Entry 8GUJ (electron microscopy, 2.80 A resolution); this record covers chains C and I of the 12 polymer chains in the assembly.

# Chain C
Name: Histone H2A type 1
Organism: Homo sapiens
UniProt: P0C0S8 (H2A1_HUMAN); residues 1-129 here correspond to UniProt positions 2-130 (UniProt number = residue number + 1)
Amino-acid sequence (129 residues; each row starts with the number of its first residue):
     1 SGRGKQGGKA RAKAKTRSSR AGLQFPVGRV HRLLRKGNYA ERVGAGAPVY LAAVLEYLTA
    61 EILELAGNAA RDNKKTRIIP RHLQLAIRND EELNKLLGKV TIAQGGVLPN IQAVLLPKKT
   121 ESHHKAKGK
Disordered / not traced: 1-8, 121-129

# Chain I
Molecule: 147-nt DNA strand
Sequence (147 nucleotides; numbered 1 to 147; the number before each row is that of its first residue):
     1 CTGGAGAATC CCGGTGCCGA GGCCGCTCAA TTGGTCGTAG ACAGCTCTAG CACCGCTTAA
    61 ACGCACGTAC GCGCTGTCCC CCGCGTTTTA ACCGCCAAGG GGATTACTCC CTAGTCTCCA
   121 GGCACGTGTC AGATATATAC ATCCTGT

# How chain C and chain I interact
Residue-residue contacts (19):
  Arg-11(C) / DT117(I)  base contact
  Lys-13(C) / DA120(I)  salt bridge to the phosphate
  Arg-29(C) / DG122(I)  sugar contact
  Arg-29(C) / DC123(I)  salt bridge to the phosphate
  His-31(C) / DA113(I)  salt bridge to the phosphate
  Arg-35(C) / DA113(I)  salt bridge to the phosphate
  Glu-41(C) / DA113(I)  sugar contact
  Arg-42(C) / DT112(I)  hydrogen bond to the sugar
  Arg-42(C) / DA113(I)  phosphate contact
  Val-43(C) / DT112(I)  sugar contact
  Val-43(C) / DA113(I)  hydrogen bond to the phosphate
  Gly-44(C) / DT112(I)  phosphate contact
  Ala-45(C) / DT112(I)  hydrogen bond to the phosphate
  Lys-75(C) / DG132(I)  phosphate contact
  Lys-75(C) / DA133(I)  salt bridge to the phosphate
  Thr-76(C) / DA131(I)  hydrogen bond to the phosphate
  Thr-76(C) / DG132(I)  phosphate contact
  Arg-77(C) / DA131(I)  sugar contact
  Arg-77(C) / DG132(I)  salt bridge to the phosphate
Also at the interface, not in a pair above, chain C (15 interface residues in all): Ala-14, Lys-118
Also at the interface, not in a pair above, chain I (12 interface residues in all): DC70, DC111, DC118

# Overview
15 residues of chain C and 12 residues of chain I are in contact, with 4 hydrogen bonds and 6 salt bridges.
Polar contacts include Arg-42(C)/DT112(I), Val-43(C)/DA113(I) and Ala-45(C)/DT112(I).
Chain C is Histone H2A type 1 (Homo sapiens) and chain I is a 147-nt DNA strand; the structure,
Bre1-nucleosome complex (Model II), was determined by electron microscopy (same publication as 8GUI and 8GUK).
